3LPO - chain A; structure by X-ray diffraction, 3.20 A resolution.

== Chain A ==
Protein: Sucrase-isomaltase
From: Homo sapiens
Notes: EC 3.2.1.10; fragment: N-terminal domain
UniProt: P14410 (SUIS_HUMAN); residues 29-898 here correspond to UniProt positions 62-931 (UniProt number = residue number + 33)
Sequence (898 residues; numbered 1 to 898; the number before each row is that of its first residue):
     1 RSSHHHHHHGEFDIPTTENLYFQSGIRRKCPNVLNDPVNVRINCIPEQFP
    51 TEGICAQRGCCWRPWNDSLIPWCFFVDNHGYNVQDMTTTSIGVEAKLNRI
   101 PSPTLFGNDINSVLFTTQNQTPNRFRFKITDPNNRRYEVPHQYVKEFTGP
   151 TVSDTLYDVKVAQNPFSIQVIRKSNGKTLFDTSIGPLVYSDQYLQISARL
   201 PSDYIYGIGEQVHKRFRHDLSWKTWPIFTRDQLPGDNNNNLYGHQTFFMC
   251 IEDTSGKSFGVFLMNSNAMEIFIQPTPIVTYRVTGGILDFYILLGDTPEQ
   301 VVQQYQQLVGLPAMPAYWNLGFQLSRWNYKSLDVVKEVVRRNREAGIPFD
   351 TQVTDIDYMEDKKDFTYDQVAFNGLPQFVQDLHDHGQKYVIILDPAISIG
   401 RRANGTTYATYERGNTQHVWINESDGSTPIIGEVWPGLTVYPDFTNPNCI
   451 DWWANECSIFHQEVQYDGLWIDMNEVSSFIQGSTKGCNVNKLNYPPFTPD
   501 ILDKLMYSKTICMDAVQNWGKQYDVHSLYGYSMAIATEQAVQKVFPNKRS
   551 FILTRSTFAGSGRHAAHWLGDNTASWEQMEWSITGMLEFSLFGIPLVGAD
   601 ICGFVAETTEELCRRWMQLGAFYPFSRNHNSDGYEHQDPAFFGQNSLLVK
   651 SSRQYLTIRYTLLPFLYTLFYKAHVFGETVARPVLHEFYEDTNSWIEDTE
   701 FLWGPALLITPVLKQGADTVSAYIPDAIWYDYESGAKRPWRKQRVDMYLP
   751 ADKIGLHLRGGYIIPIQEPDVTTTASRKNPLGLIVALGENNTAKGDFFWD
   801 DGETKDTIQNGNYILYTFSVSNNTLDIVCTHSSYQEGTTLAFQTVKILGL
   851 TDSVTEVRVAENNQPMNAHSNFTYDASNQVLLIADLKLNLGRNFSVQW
Not modelled in the structure: 1-28
Construct notes: expression tag (1-28)
Swiss-Prot annotation at these positions:
  - active site: Asp-472 (Nucleophile), Asp-571 (For isomaltase activity)
  - binding site (substrate): Asp-231, Asp-355, Arg-555, His-629
  - modified residue (Sulfotyrosine): Tyr-204, Tyr-206, Tyr-358, Tyr-367, Tyr-634, Tyr-730, Tyr-732
  - glycosylation (N-linked (GlcNAc...) asparagine): Asn-66, Asn-404, Asn-422, Asn-790, Asn-822, Asn-871, Asn-893
Disulfide bonds: Cys-30/Cys-61, Cys-44/Cys-60, Cys-55/Cys-73, Cys-602/Cys-613
Covalent attachments: N-acetylglucosamine (NAG) linked to Asn-66, Asn-422, Asn-822
What the authors report for this chain:
  - post-translational modification sites: Asn-822
  - catalytic residues: Asp-472, Asp-571
  - specificity-determining residues: Trp-327 (by similarity / conservation)
  - specificity-determining residues: Gln-232, Leu-233, Lys-509, Val-605 (proposed by the authors, not directly observed)

== In short ==
Covalently linked N-acetylglucosamine: at Asn-66, Asn-422 and Asn-822. UniProt lists active-site residues
Asp-472 and Asp-571 and 4 substrate-binding residues. From the paper: catalytic residues Asp-472 and Asp-571;
specificity determinants Trp-327, Gln-232 and Leu-233 among others.
Chain A is Sucrase-isomaltase (Homo sapiens); the structure, Crystal structure of the N-terminal domain of
sucrase-isomaltase, was determined by X-ray diffraction (same publication as 3LPP).
